7T2C - chains A and B of the 5 polymer chains in the assembly; structure by X-ray diffraction, 3.10 A resolution.

# Chain A
Protein: HLA class II histocompatibility antigen, DP alpha 1 chain
Organism: Homo sapiens
Reference sequence: P20036 (DPA1_HUMAN); residues 1-181 here correspond to UniProt positions 32-212 (UniProt number = residue number + 31)
Amino-acid sequence (181 residues; each row starts with the number of its first residue):
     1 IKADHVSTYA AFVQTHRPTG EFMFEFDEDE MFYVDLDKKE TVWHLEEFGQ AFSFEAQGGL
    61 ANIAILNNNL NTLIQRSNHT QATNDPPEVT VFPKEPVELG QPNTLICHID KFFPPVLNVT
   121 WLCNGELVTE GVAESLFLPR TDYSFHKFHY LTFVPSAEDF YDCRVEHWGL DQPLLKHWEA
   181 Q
Not modelled in the structure: 181
Disulfide bonds: Cys107-Cys163
Covalently attached groups: N-acetylglucosamine (NAG) linked to Asn118
UniProt features mapped onto this chain:
  - region: Glu179 to Gln181 (Connecting peptide)
  - glycosylation (N-linked (GlcNAc...) asparagine): Asn78, Asn118

# Chain B
Protein: HLA class II histocompatibility antigen, DP beta 1 chain
Organism: Homo sapiens
Reference sequence: P04440 (DPB1_HUMAN); the author numbering skips numbers that UniProt does not, so the offset changes along the chain: 1-22 = UniProt 30-51; 25-190 = UniProt 52-217
Amino-acid sequence (188 residues; row label = number of the first residue in the row; note: 2 numbers in that range are skipped by the numbering (no residue carries them; nothing is unmodelled there)):
     1 RATPENYLFQ GRQECYAFNG TQ
    25 RFLERYIYNR EEFARFDSDV GEFRAVTELG RPAAEYWNSQ KDILEEKRAV PDRMCRHNYE
    85 LGGPMTLQRR VQPRVNVSPS KKGPLQHHNL LVCHVTDFYP GSIQVRWFLN GQEETAGVVS
   145 TNLIRNGDWT FQILVMLEMT PQQGDVYTCQ VEHTSLDSPV TVEWKA
Not modelled in the structure: 1-2, 105-112, 189-190
Disulfide bonds: Cys15-Cys79, Cys117-Cys173
Covalently attached groups: N-acetylglucosamine (NAG) linked to Asn19
UniProt features mapped onto this chain:
  - region: Lys189, Ala190 (Connecting peptide)
  - glycosylation: Asn19 (N-linked (GlcNAc...) asparagine)

# Interface between chain A and chain B
Residue-residue contacts - 125 pairs, chain A then chain B:
  Ile1(A) with Tyr16(B), hydrophobic; Arg25(B); Leu27(B), hydrophobic
  Lys2(A) with Phe18(B)
  Ala3(A) with Tyr16(B), hydrophobic; Ala17(B); Phe18(B), hydrophobic
  Asp4(A) with Ala17(B), hydrogen bond (backbone-backbone); Phe18(B); Asn19(B)
  His5(A) with Cys15(B); Ala17(B), hydrogen bond (backbone-backbone); Tyr83(B); Leu91(B)
  Val6(A) with Cys15(B); Tyr16(B), hydrophobic
  Ser7(A) with Gln13(B); Glu14(B); Cys15(B), hydrogen bond (backbone-backbone)
  Thr8(A) with Gln13(B); Glu14(B)
  Tyr9(A) with Gly11(B); Arg12(B); Gln13(B), hydrogen bond (backbone-backbone)
  Ala10(A) with Gly11(B)
  Ala11(A) with Gln10(B); Gly11(B), hydrogen bond (backbone-backbone)
  Phe12(A) with Leu8(B), hydrophobic; Phe9(B); Gln10(B)
  Val13(A) with Tyr7(B); Leu8(B); Phe9(B), hydrogen bond (backbone-backbone)
  Gln14(A) with Asn6(B); Tyr7(B); Leu8(B)
  Thr15(A) with Glu5(B); Asn6(B), hydrogen bond (backbone-side chain); Tyr7(B), hydrogen bond (side chain-backbone)
  His16(A) with Pro4(B); Glu5(B), hydrogen bond (side chain-backbone); Asn6(B), hydrogen bond (backbone-side chain)
  Phe26(A) with Thr90(B); Leu91(B), hydrophobic; Tyr123(B); Trp153(B), hydrophobic
  Asp27(A) with Arg149(B), hydrogen bond (backbone-side chain)
  Glu28(A) with Arg149(B), salt bridge
  Asp29(A) with Tyr123(B); Arg149(B), salt bridge; Trp153(B)
  Glu30(A) with Trp153(B), hydrogen bond (backbone-side chain)
  Met31(A) with Trp153(B), hydrophobic
  His44(A) with Gly151(B); Asp152(B); Trp153(B)
  Leu45(A) with Arg93(B)
  Glu47(A) with Met89(B); Arg93(B), salt bridge
  Phe48(A) with Met89(B); Trp153(B)
  Ala51(A) with Met89(B), hydrophobic
  Phe52(A) with Leu85(B); Gly86(B)
  Leu66(A) with Phe9(B), hydrophobic
  Asn69(A) with Phe9(B)
  Leu70(A) with Tyr7(B); Leu8(B); Phe9(B)
  Leu73(A) with Phe9(B), hydrophobic; Tyr32(B), hydrophobic; Phe37(B), hydrophobic; Leu53(B), hydrophobic
  Ile74(A) with Tyr7(B), hydrophobic
  Arg76(A) with Leu53(B), hydrogen bond (side chain-backbone); Pro56(B); Ala57(B)
  Ser77(A) with Tyr32(B), hydrogen bond
  His79(A) with Tyr7(B), hydrogen bond
  Thr80(A) with Tyr7(B); Tyr32(B), hydrogen bond (backbone-side chain); Asn33(B), hydrogen bond (backbone-side chain)
  Gln81(A) with Thr3(B); Pro4(B), hydrogen bond (side chain-backbone); Glu5(B); Asn6(B), hydrogen bond (side chain-backbone); Asn33(B)
  Ala82(A) with Asn33(B)
  Asn84(A) with Thr3(B), hydrogen bond
  Asp85(A) with Arg34(B), salt bridge
  Phe92(A) with Ile148(B), hydrophobic; Gln156(B)
  Pro93(A) with Gln156(B), hydrogen bond (backbone-side chain)
  Lys94(A) with Thr120(B); Asp121(B), salt bridge; Asp152(B); Gln156(B)
  Glu95(A) with Arg98(B), salt bridge; Thr120(B), hydrogen bond
  Pro96(A) with Asn100(B); His118(B); Thr120(B)
  Ile106(A) with Asn150(B)
  Phe113(A) with Leu8(B), hydrophobic; Gln10(B); Asn33(B); Arg34(B)
  Pro114(A) with Asn6(B)
  Pro139(A) with Arg12(B)
  Arg140(A) with Arg12(B)
  Asp142(A) with Arg34(B), salt bridge
  Tyr143(A) with Gln10(B), hydrogen bond (backbone-side chain); Arg29(B), hydrogen bond; Ile31(B), hydrophobic; Arg34(B); Glu36(B), hydrogen bond
  Ser144(A) with Arg34(B)
  Phe145(A) with Gln10(B)
  Phe148(A) with Arg149(B); Asn150(B); Gly151(B)
  Tyr150(A) with Asn150(B), hydrogen bond (side chain-backbone); Gly151(B)
  Trp168(A) with Pro4(B); Asn6(B)
Also at the interface, not in a pair above, chain A (59 interface residues in all): Pro115
Also at the interface, not in a pair above, chain B (53 interface residues in all): Gly54, Met78, Thr154, Phe155

# Overview
The interface between chain A and chain B involves 59 residues on one side and 53 on the other; the contacts
include 26 hydrogen bonds and 7 salt bridges. Polar pairs include Glu28(A)-Arg149(B), Asp29(A)-Arg149(B) and
Glu47(A)-Arg93(B). Covalently linked N-acetylglucosamine: at Asn118(A).
Chain A is HLA class II histocompatibility antigen, DP alpha 1 chain and chain B is HLA class II
histocompatibility antigen, DP beta 1 chain, both from Homo sapiens; the structure, Crystal structure of the
B5 TCR in complex with HLA-DP4-Ply, was determined by X-ray diffraction (same publication as 7T2A, 7T2B and
7T2D).
